Entry 7PDH (electron microscopy, 4.00 A resolution); this record covers chains A and B.

Chain A:
Protein: Adenylate cyclase 9
Organism: Bos taurus
UniProt: E1BM79 (E1BM79_BOVIN); residues 1-1354 here = UniProt positions 1-1354
Chain sequence (1354 residues; row label = number of the first residue in the row):
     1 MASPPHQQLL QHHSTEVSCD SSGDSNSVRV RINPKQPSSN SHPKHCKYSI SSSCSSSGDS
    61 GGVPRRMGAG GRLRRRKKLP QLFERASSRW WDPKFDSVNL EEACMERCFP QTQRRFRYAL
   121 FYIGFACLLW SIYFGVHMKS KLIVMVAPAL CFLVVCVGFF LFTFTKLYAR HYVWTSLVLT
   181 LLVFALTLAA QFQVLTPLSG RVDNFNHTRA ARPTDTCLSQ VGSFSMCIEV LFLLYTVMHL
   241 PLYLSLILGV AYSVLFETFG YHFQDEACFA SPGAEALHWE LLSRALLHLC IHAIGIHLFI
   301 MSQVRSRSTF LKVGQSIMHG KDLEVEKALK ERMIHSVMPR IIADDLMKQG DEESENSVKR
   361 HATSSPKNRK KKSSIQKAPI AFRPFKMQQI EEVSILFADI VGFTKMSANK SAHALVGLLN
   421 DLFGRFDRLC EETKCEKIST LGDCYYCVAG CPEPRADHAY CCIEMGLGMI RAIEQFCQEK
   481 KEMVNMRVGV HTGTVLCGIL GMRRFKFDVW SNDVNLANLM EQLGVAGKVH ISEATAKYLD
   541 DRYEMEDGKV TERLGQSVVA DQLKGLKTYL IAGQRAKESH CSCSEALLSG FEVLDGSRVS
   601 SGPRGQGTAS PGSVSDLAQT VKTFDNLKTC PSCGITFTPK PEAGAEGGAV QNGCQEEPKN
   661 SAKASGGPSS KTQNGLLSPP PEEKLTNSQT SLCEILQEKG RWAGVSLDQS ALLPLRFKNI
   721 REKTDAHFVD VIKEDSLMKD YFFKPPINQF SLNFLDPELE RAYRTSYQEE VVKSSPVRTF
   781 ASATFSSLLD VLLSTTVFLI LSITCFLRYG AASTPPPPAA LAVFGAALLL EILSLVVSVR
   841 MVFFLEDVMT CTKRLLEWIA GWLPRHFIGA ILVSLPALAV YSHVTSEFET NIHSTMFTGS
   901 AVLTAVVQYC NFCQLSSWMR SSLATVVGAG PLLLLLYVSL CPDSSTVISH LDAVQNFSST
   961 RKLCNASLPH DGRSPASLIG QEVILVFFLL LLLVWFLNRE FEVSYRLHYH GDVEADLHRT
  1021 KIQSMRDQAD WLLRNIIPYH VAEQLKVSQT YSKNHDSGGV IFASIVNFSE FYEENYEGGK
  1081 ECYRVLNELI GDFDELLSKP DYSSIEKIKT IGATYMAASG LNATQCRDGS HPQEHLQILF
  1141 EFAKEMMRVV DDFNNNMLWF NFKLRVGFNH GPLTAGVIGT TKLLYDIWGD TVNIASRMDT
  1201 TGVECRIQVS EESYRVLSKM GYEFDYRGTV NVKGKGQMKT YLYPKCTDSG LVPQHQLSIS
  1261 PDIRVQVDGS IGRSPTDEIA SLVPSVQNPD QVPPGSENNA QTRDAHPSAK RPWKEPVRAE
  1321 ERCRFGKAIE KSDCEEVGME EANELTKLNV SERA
Disordered / not traced: 1-319, 360-383, 553-565, 575-1019, 1251-1354

Chain B:
Protein: DARPin C4
Organism: synthetic construct
Notes: antibody fragment or engineered binder
Chain sequence (147 residues; row label = number of the first residue in the row):
     1 MRGSHHHHHH GSDLGKKLLE AARAGQDDEV RILMANGADV NATDDYGHTP LHLAAWFGHL
    61 EIVEVLLKAG ADVNAADWLG DTPLHLAARI GHLEIVEVLL KHGADVNAQD KFGKTPFDLA
   121 IDNGNEDIAE VLQKAAKLND YKDDDDK
Disordered / not traced: 1-8, 137-147

Chain A / chain B interface:
Residue-residue contacts - 18 pairs, chain A then chain B:
  Glu-1073(A) with Phe-112(B)
  Asn-1075(A) with Lys-114(B)
  Tyr-1076(A) with Lys-111(B); Phe-112(B)
  Glu-1081(A) with Trp-78(B); Lys-111(B)
  Arg-1084(A) with Trp-78(B)
  Glu-1088(A) with Trp-78(B)
  Asn-1155(A) with Trp-56(B)
  Asn-1156(A) with His-48(B), hydrogen bond (backbone-side chain)
  Met-1157(A) with Trp-56(B)
  Leu-1158(A) with Trp-56(B), hydrophobic; Asp-77(B); Asp-81(B); Leu-86(B), hydrophobic; Arg-89(B)
  Trp-1159(A) with Arg-89(B); Asn-123(B)
Also at the interface, not in a pair above, chain A (12 interface residues in all): Val-1085
Also at the interface, not in a pair above, chain B (12 interface residues in all): Leu-79

Summary:
The chain A/chain B interface involves 12 residues from each chain, with 1 hydrogen bond. Its one
hydrogen-bonded contact is Asn-1156(A)/His-48(B).
Here chain A is Adenylate cyclase 9 (Bos taurus) and chain B is DARPin C4 (synthetic construct). Entry 7PDH
(structure of adenylyl cyclase 9 in complex with DARPin C4 and ATP-aS) was determined by electron microscopy
together with 7PD8, 7PDD, 7PDE, 7PDF and 7PDG from the same study.
